PDB entry 4Z62 | X-ray diffraction, 2.90 A resolution | chain A

[Chain A]
Molecule: Phytosulfokine receptor 1
From: Daucus carota
Notes: EC 2.7.11.1
UniProt: Q8LPB4 (PSKR1_DAUCA); the construct has insertions or renumbered stretches relative to UniProt, so the offset changes along the chain: 25-52 = UniProt 24-51; 60-659 = UniProt 60-659
Amino-acid sequence (642 residues; each row starts with the number of its first residue; note: 7 numbers in that range are skipped by the numbering (no residue carries them; nothing is unmodelled there); a row labelled like 52A-52H holds insertion residues (52A, then the next letters in order)):
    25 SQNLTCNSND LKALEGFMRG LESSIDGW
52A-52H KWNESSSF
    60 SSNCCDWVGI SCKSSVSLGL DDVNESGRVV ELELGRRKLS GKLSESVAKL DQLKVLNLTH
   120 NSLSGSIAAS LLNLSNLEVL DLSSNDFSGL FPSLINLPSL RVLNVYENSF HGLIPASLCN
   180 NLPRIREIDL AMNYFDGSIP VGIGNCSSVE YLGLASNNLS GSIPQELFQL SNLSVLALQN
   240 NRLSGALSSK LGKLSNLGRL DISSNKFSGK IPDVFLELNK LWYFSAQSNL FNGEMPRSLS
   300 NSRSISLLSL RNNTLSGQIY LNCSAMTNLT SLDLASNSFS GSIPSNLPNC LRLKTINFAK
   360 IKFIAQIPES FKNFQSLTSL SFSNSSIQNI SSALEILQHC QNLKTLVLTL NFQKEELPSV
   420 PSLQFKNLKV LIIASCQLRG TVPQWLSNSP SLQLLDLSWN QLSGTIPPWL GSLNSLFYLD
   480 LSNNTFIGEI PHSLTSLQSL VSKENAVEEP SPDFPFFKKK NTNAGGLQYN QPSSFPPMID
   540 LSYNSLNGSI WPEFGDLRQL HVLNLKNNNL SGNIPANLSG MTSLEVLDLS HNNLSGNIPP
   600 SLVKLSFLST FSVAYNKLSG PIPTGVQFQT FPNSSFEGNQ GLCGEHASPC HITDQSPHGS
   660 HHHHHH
Not modelled in the structure: 25-28, 52A-52H, 79-81, 503-533, 643-665
Sequence notes: expression tag (660-665)
Disulfide bonds: Cys30-Cys63, Cys64-Cys71, Cys178-Cys205, Cys322-Cys349
Glycans and other covalent adducts: N-acetylglucosamine (NAG) linked to Asn116, Asn311, Asn321, Asn327, Asn383, Asn388, Asn482
UniProt features mapped onto this chain:
  - glycosylation (N-linked (GlcNAc...) asparagine): Asn27, Asn52C, Asn83, Asn116, Asn132, Asn204, Asn217, Asn231, Asn311, Asn321, Asn327, Asn383, Asn388, Asn482, Asn546, Asn568, Asn576, Asn592, Asn632

[Overview]
Covalently linked N-acetylglucosamine: at Asn116, Asn311, Asn321, Asn327, Asn383 and Asn388 and 1 more.
Chain A is Phytosulfokine receptor 1 (Daucus carota); the structure, The plant peptide hormone free receptor,
was determined by X-ray diffraction (same publication as 4Z5W, 4Z61, 4Z63 and 4Z64).
